PDB entry 7DUK | X-ray diffraction, 3.60 A resolution | chains A and N of the 23 polymer chains in the assembly

== Chain A ==
Molecule: 30S Ribosomal RNA rRNA
From: Thermus thermophilus HB8
Sequence (1522 nucleotides; each row starts with the number of its first residue; note: 42 numbers in that range are skipped by the numbering (no residue carries them; nothing is unmodelled there); a row labelled like 190A-190L holds insertion residues (190A, then the next letters in order); numbering starts at 0):
     0 UUUGUUGGAG AGUCUGAUCC UGGCUCAGGG UGAACGCUGG CGGCGUGCCU AAGACAUGCA
    60 AGUCGUGCGG G
    73 CCGCGGGGUU UU
    88 ACUCCG
    95 UGGUC
   101 AGCGGCGGAC GGGUGAGUAA CGCGUGGGU
  129A G
   130 ACCUACCCGG AAGAGGGGGA CAACCCGGGG AAACUCGGGC UAAUCCCCCA UGUGGACCCG
   190 C
190A-190L CCCUUGGGGUGU
   191 GUCCAAAGGG CUUU
   216 GCCCGCUUCC GGAUGGGCCC GCGUCCCAUC AGCUAGUUGG UGGGGUAAUG GCCCACCAAG
   276 GCGACGACGG GUAGCCGGUC UGAGAGGAUG GCCGGCCACA GGGGCACUGA GACACGGGCC
   336 CCACUCCUAC GGGAGGCAGC AGUUAGGAAU CUUCCGCAAU GGGCGCAAGC CUGACGGAGC
   396 GACGCCGCUU GGAGGAAGAA GCCCUUCGGG GUGUAAACUC CUGAA
   442 CCCGGGACGA AACCCCCGAC GA
   474 GGGGACUGAC GGUACCGGG
   494 GUAAUAGCGC CGGCCAACUC CGUGCCAGCA GCCGCGGUAA UACGGAGGGC GCGAGCGUUA
   554 CCCGGAUUCA CUGGGCGUAA AGGGCGUGUA GGCGGCCUGG GGCGUCCCAU GUGAAAGACC
   614 ACGGCUCAAC CGUGGGGGAG CGUGGGAUAC GCUCAGGCUA GACGGUGGGA GAGGGUGGUG
   674 GAAUUCCCGG AGUAGCGGUG AAAUGCGCAG AUACCGGGAG GAACGCCGAU GGCGAAGGCA
   734 GCCACCUGGU CCACCCGUGA CGCUGAGGCG CGAAAGCGUG GGGAGCAAAC CGGAUUAGAU
   794 ACCCGGGUAG UCCACGCCCU AAACGAUGCG CGCUAGGUCU CUGGGUCU
   848 CCUGGGGGCC GAAGCUAACG CGUUAAGCGC GCCGCCUGGG GAGUACGGCC GCAAGGCUGA
   908 AACUCAAAGG AAUUGACGGG GGCCCGCACA AGCGGUGGAG CAUGUGGUUU AAUUCGAAGX
   968 AACGCGAAGA ACCUUACCAG GCCUUGACAU GCUAGG
 1003A G
  1004 AACCCGGGUG AAAGCCUGGG GUGCCCC
1030A-1030D GCGA
  1031 GGGGAGCCCU AGCACAGGUG CUGCAUGGCC GUCGUCAGCU CGUGCCGUGA GGUGUUGGGU
  1091 UAAGUCCCGC AACGAGCGCA ACCCCCGCCG UUAGUUGCCA GCGGUUCGGC CGGGCACUCU
  1151 AACGGGACUG CCCGCGAAA
  1171 GCGGGAGGAA GGAGGGGACG ACGUCUGGUC AGCAUGGCCC UUACGGCCUG GGCGACACAC
  1231 GUGCUACAAU GCCCACUACA AAGCGAUGCC ACCCGGCAAC GGGGAGCUAA UCGCAAAAAG
  1291 GUGGGCCCAG UUCGGAUUGG GGUCUGCAAC CCGACCCCAU GAAGCCGGAA UCGCUAGUAA
  1351 UCGCGGAUCA G
 1361A C
  1362 CAUGCCGCGG UGAAUACGUU CCCGGGCCUU GUACACACXG CCXGUXACGC CAUGGGAGCG
  1422 GGCUCUACCC GAAGUCGCCG GG
  1446 AGCCUACGGG
  1459 CAGGCGCCGA GGGUAGGGCC CGUGACUGGG GCGAAGUCGU AACAAGGUAG CUGUACCGGA
  1519 AGGUGCGGCU GGAUCCACUC CUUUCU
Unresolved in the structure: 0-4, 1534-1538
Modified residues: PSU (pseudouridine-5'-monophosphate) at position 516, 7MG (7N-methyl-8-hydroguanosine-5'-monophosphate) at position 527, M2G (N2-dimethylguanosine-5'-monophosphate) at position 966, 5MC (5-methylcytidine-5'-monophosphate) at position 967, 2MG (2N-methylguanosine-5'-monophosphate) at position 1207, 5MC (5-methylcytidine-5'-monophosphate) at position 1400, 4OC (4n,o2'-methylcytidine-5'-monophosphate) at position 1402, 5MC (5-methylcytidine-5'-monophosphate) at position 1404, 5MC (5-methylcytidine-5'-monophosphate) at position 1407, UR3 (3-methyluridine-5'-monophoshate) at position 1498, MA6 (6N-dimethyladenosine-5'-monophoshate) at position 1518, MA6 (6N-dimethyladenosine-5'-monophoshate) at position 1519, PSU (pseudouridine-5'-monophosphate) at position 1540, PSU (pseudouridine-5'-monophosphate) at position 1541
Bound ions: Mg2+ site 1 near G21 (its only coordinating residue here); Mg2+ site 2 near G28 (its only coordinating residue here); Mg2+ site 3 near G46 (its only coordinating residue here); Mg2+ site 4: A59, C386, U387; Mg2+ site 5: G61, G105; Mg2+ site 6 near G70 (its only coordinating residue here); Mg2+ site 7: G107, G326; Mg2+ site 8: A109, G331; Mg2+ site 9 near G111 (its only coordinating residue here); Mg2+ site 10 near G117 (its only coordinating residue here); Mg2+ site 11: C121, G124, U125; Mg2+ site 12: A151, G168; 89 more Mg2+ sites not listed
Ligand contacts: Sisomicin (SIS; (1S,2S,3R,4S,6R)-4,6-diamino-3-{[(2S,3R)-3-amino-6-(aminomethyl)-3,4-dihydro-2H-pyran-2-yl]oxy}-2-hydroxycyclohexyl 3-deoxy-4-C-methyl-3-(methylamino)-beta-L-arabinopyranoside): 5MC_1404, G1405, U1406, 5MC_1407, A1408, C1409, G1491, A1492, A1493, G1494, U1495

== Chain N ==
Molecule: 30S ribosomal protein S14 type Z
From: Thermus thermophilus HB8
UniProtKB: P0DOY6 (RS14Z_THET8); residues 1-61 here = UniProt positions 1-61
Amino-acid sequence (61 residues; each row starts with the number of its first residue):
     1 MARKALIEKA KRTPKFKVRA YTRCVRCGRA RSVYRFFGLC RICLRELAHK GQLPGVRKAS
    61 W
Unresolved in the structure: 1
Bound ions: Zn2+: Cys24, Cys27, Cys40, Cys43
Swiss-Prot annotation at these positions:
  - binding site (Zn(2+)): Cys24, Cys27, Cys40, Cys43

== How chain A and chain N interact ==
Residue-residue contacts - 67 pairs, chain A then chain N:
  G973(A) - Arg29(N)  sugar contact
  G973(A) - Arg41(N)  hydrogen bond to the phosphate
  A974(A) - Arg29(N)  salt bridge to the phosphate
  A974(A) - Arg31(N)  base contact
  A974(A) - Ser32(N)  phosphate contact
  A974(A) - Arg41(N)  salt bridge to the phosphate
  A975(A) - Ser32(N)  hydrogen bond to the sugar
  A975(A) - Tyr34(N)  hydrogen bond to the base
  G976(A) - Arg31(N)  phosphate contact
  G976(A) - Ser32(N)  phosphate contact
  A977(A) - Arg31(N)  salt bridge to the phosphate
  C979(A) - Val18(N)  base contact
  C979(A) - Arg19(N)  hydrogen bond to the base
  C980(A) - Val18(N)  base contact
  C980(A) - Arg19(N)  base contact
  U981(A) - Leu6(N)  phosphate contact
  U981(A) - Glu8(N)  phosphate contact
  U981(A) - Tyr21(N)  sugar contact
  U981(A) - Ala30(N)  phosphate contact
  U982(A) - Arg23(N)  salt bridge to the phosphate
  U982(A) - Ala30(N)  phosphate contact
  A983(A) - Arg3(N)  salt bridge to the phosphate
  A994(A) - Lys4(N)  base contact
  A994(A) - Ala5(N)  base contact
  C995(A) - Lys4(N)  hydrogen bond to the base
  A1015(A) - Lys15(N)  hydrogen bond to the phosphate
  G1048(A) - Arg3(N)  phosphate contact
  G1048(A) - Lys4(N)  hydrogen bond to the phosphate
  U1049(A) - Ala2(N)  base contact
  U1049(A) - Arg3(N)  hydrogen bond to the sugar
  C1059(A) - Arg45(N)  hydrogen bond to the phosphate
  C1060(A) - Arg45(N)  salt bridge to the phosphate
  C1114(A) - Ser60(N)  hydrogen bond to the sugar
  C1115(A) - Trp61(N)  sugar contact
  G1186(A) - Trp61(N)  base contact
  G1187(A) - Ser60(N)  hydrogen bond to the base
  G1187(A) - Trp61(N)  sugar contact
  A1188(A) - Lys58(N)  hydrogen bond to the phosphate
  A1188(A) - Ser60(N)  hydrogen bond to the sugar
  C1189(A) - Lys58(N)  salt bridge to the phosphate
  G1202(A) - Ala2(N)  phosphate contact
  G1202(A) - Cys27(N)  hydrogen bond to the sugar
  G1202(A) - Arg29(N)  sugar contact
  G1202(A) - Ile42(N)  base contact
  G1202(A) - Cys43(N)  base contact
  G1202(A) - Glu46(N)  hydrogen bond to the base
  C1203(A) - Ala2(N)  hydrogen bond to the phosphate
  C1203(A) - Cys27(N)  sugar contact
  G1216(A) - Arg3(N)  salt bridge to the phosphate
  G1216(A) - Ala5(N)  phosphate contact
  C1217(A) - Ala5(N)  phosphate contact
  C1217(A) - Glu8(N)  phosphate contact
  U1219(A) - Arg19(N)  salt bridge to the phosphate
  G1316(A) - Lys17(N)  salt bridge to the phosphate
  G1316(A) - Val18(N)  phosphate contact
  C1317(A) - Phe16(N)  stacking on the base
  C1317(A) - Lys17(N)  phosphate contact
  C1317(A) - Arg19(N)  base contact
  A1357(A) - Tyr34(N)  sugar contact
  U1358(A) - Thr22(N)  phosphate contact
  U1358(A) - Val33(N)  sugar contact
  U1358(A) - Arg35(N)  hydrogen bond to the phosphate
  C1359(A) - Thr22(N)  hydrogen bond to the phosphate
  C1359(A) - Arg35(N)  salt bridge to the phosphate
  A1360(A) - Arg35(N)  salt bridge to the phosphate
  G1368(A) - Trp61(N)  phosphate contact
  C1369(A) - Trp61(N)  hydrogen bond to the phosphate
Other interface residues (no listed pair), chain A (39 interface residues in all): A1016, G1047, C1218
Other interface residues (no listed pair), chain N (35 interface residues in all): Lys11, Ala20, Gly28, Phe36, Ala59

== In short ==
Chain A and chain N form an interface of 39 and 35 residues respectively; the contacts include 19 hydrogen
bonds, 12 salt bridges and 1 aromatic stacking contact. Polar contacts include A975(A)-Tyr34(N),
C979(A)-Arg19(N) and C995(A)-Lys4(N). Chain A binds Sisomicin.
Chain A is 30S Ribosomal RNA rRNA and chain N is 30S ribosomal protein S14 type Z, both from Thermus
thermophilus HB8; the structure, Crystal structure of the Thermus thermophilus (HB8) 30S ribosomal subunit
with mRNA and cognate transfer RNA ..., was determined by X-ray diffraction.
